6N9W - chains D and E of the 9 polymer chains in the assembly; structure by electron microscopy, 4.00 A resolution.

[Chain D (and E)]
Molecule: DNA primase/helicase
From: Enterobacteria phage T7
Notes: EC 2.7.7.-, 3.6.4.12; chain E of this document is another copy of the same molecule, construct and numbering; everything in this record applies to it too
UniProtKB: P03692 (PRIM_BPT7); residues 1-566 here = UniProt positions 1-566
Chain sequence (566 residues; each row starts with the number of its first residue):
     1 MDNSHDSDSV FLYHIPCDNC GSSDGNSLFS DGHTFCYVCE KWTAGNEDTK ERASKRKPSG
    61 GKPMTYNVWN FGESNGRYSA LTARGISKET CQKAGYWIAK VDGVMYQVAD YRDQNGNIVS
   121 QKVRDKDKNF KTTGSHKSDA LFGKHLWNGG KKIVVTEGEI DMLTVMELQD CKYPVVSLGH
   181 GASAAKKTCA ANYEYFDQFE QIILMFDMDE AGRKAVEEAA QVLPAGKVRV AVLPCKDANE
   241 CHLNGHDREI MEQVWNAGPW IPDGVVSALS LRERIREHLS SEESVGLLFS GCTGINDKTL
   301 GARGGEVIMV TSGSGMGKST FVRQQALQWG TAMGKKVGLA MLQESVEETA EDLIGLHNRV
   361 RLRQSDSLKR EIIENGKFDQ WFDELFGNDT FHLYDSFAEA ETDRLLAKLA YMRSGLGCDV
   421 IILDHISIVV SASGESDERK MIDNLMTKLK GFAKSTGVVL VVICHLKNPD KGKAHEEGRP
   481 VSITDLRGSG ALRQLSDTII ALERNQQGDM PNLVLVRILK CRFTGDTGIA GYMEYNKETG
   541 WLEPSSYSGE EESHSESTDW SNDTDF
Not modelled in the structure: 1-272, 281-284, 397-401, 432-438, 550-566 (chain E: 1-284, 374-376, 396-403, 430-438, 546-566)
Sequence notes: engineered mutation Gln343 (Glu in P03692)
Ion coordination: Mg2+: Ser319, Gln343 (together with dTTP)
Small-molecule neighbours:
  - dTTP (TTP), molecule 1: Gly313, Gly315, Met316, Gly317, Lys318, Ser319, Thr320, Gln343, His465, Arg504, Pro511, Asn512, Val514, Tyr535, Lys537, Leu542
  - dTTP (TTP), molecule 2: Gln494, Lys520, Cys521, Arg522, Phe523, Thr524, Gly525
UniProt features mapped onto this chain:
  - zinc finger: Cys17 to Cys39 (C4-like)
  - region: Glu550 to Phe566 (Binding to viral DNA polymerase)
  - binding site (Zn(2+)): Cys17, Cys20, Cys36, Cys39
  - binding site (Mg(2+)): Glu157, Asp207, Asp237
  - binding site (ATP): Ser312 to Ser319
  - site (dTTP/dATP binding): Arg361, His465, Arg504, Arg522, Tyr535
From the paper describing this entry:
  - mutagenesis - E343Q: abolished catalytic activity (citing earlier work)
  - specificity-determining residues: His33 (citing earlier work)

[Interface between chain D and chain E]
Pairs across the interface (39; chain D residue first):
  Arg274(D) with Glu347(E), salt bridge
  Ile275(D) with Ala350(E), hydrophobic; Ile354(E), hydrophobic; Phe378(E), hydrophobic; Phe382(E), hydrophobic
  Arg276(D) with Ile373(E); Phe378(E); Asp379(E), salt bridge
  His278(D) with Glu347(E); Glu351(E), salt bridge
  Leu279(D) with Glu351(E); Lys369(E); Ile373(E), hydrophobic; Phe378(E), hydrophobic
  Val285(D) with Asp366(E)
  Leu300(D) with Gln364(E)
  Arg303(D) with Arg363(E)
  Asp443(D) with Arg487(E), salt bridge
  Thr447(D) with Ile428(E)
  Lys454(D) with Gln343(E); Glu344(E), hydrogen bond (side chain-backbone); Ser345(E)
  Lys467(D) with Asn468(E)
  Ile483(D) with Glu476(E)
  Thr484(D) with Asn468(E); Ala474(E)
  Arg493(D) with Ser314(E), hydrogen bond (backbone-side chain); Lys467(E); Asn468(E)
  Gln494(D) with His465(E); Leu466(E), hydrogen bond (side chain-backbone)
  Leu495(D) with His425(E)
  Leu519(D) with Gln506(E), hydrogen bond (backbone-side chain)
  Arg522(D) with Gln343(E)
  Phe523(D) with Arg363(E); Gln364(E), hydrogen bond (backbone-side chain)
  Thr524(D) with Lys537(E), hydrogen bond (backbone-side chain)
  Thr527(D) with Gln506(E); Gln507(E)
Other interface residues (no listed pair), chain D (26 interface residues in all): Ser280, Arg439, Arg517, Lys520
Other interface residues (no listed pair), chain E (34 interface residues in all): Gly315, Glu348, Arg361, Phe386, Ser427, Pro469

[Summary]
The interface between chain D and chain E involves 26 residues on one side and 34 on the other; the contacts
include 6 hydrogen bonds and 4 salt bridges. Polar contacts include Arg274(D)-Glu347(E), Arg276(D)-Asp379(E)
and His278(D)-Glu351(E). Chain D binds dTTP. The paper reports that E343Q of chain D abolishes catalytic
activity; the specificity determinant His33(D).
Both chains are DNA primase/helicase (Enterobacteria phage T7). Entry 6N9W (Structure of bacteriophage T7
lagging-strand DNA polymerase (D5A/E7A) and gp4 (helicase/primase) bound to DNA including RNA/DNA ...) was
determined by electron microscopy, deposited together with 6N7I, 6N7N, 6N7S, 6N7T, 6N7V, 6N7W and 3 further
entries.
